PDB entry 5GIP | X-ray diffraction, 3.13 A resolution | chains A and B of the 10 polymer chains in the assembly

[Chain A (and B)]
Name: C/D box methylation guide ribonucleoprotein complex aNOP56 subunit
Organism: Sulfolobus solfataricus
Notes: chain B of this document is another copy of the same molecule, construct and numbering; everything in this record applies to it too
UniProt: A0A0E3MJI1 (A0A0E3MJI1_SULSF); residues 4-380 here correspond to UniProt positions 3-379 (UniProt number = residue number - 1)
Sequence (388 residues; each row starts with the number of its first residue):
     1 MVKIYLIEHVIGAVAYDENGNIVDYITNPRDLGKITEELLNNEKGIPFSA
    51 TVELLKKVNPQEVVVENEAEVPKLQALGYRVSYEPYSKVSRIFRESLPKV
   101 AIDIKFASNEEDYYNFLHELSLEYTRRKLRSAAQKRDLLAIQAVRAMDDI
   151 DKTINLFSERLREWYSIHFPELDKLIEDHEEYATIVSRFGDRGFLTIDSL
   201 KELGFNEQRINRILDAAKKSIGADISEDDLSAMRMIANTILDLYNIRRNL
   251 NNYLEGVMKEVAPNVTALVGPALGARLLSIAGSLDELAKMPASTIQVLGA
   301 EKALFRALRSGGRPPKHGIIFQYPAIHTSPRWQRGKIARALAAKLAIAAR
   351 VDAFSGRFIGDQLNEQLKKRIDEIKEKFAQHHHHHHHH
Unresolved in the structure: 1-2, 378-388
Differences from the reference sequence: initiating methionine (1); expression tag (2-3, 381-388)
From the paper describing this entry:
  - binding site for substrate: His327
  - binding site for C/d RNA: Arg313

[Chain A / chain B interface]
Residue-residue contacts - 63 pairs, chain A then chain B:
  Arg126(A) - Ile221(B)
  Leu129(A) - Ile221(B)  hydrophobic
  Arg130(A) - Ile221(B)
  Arg130(A) - Gly222(B)
  Arg130(A) - Asp224(B)  salt bridge
  Ala133(A) - Ile167(B)
  Ala133(A) - Ala223(B)
  Gln134(A) - Ala223(B)
  Gln134(A) - Asp224(B)
  Arg136(A) - Asp229(B)  salt bridge
  Leu138(A) - Ile167(B)  hydrophobic
  Leu139(A) - Ile225(B)  hydrophobic
  Leu139(A) - Asp229(B)
  Gln142(A) - Arg160(B)
  Gln142(A) - Trp164(B)
  Ala143(A) - Trp164(B)  hydrophobic
  Arg145(A) - Arg160(B)
  Ala146(A) - Arg160(B)
  Ala146(A) - Trp164(B)  hydrophobic
  Asp149(A) - Leu156(B)
  Asp149(A) - Arg160(B)  salt bridge
  Thr153(A) - Thr153(B)
  Thr153(A) - Phe157(B)
  Leu156(A) - Asp149(B)
  Phe157(A) - Thr153(B)
  Arg160(A) - Gln142(B)
  Arg160(A) - Arg145(B)
  Arg160(A) - Ala146(B)
  Arg160(A) - Asp149(B)  salt bridge
  Trp164(A) - Leu139(B)
  Trp164(A) - Gln142(B)
  Trp164(A) - Ala143(B)  hydrophobic
  Trp164(A) - Ala146(B)  hydrophobic
  Trp164(A) - Leu250(B)  hydrophobic
  Ile167(A) - Ala133(B)
  Ile167(A) - Leu138(B)  hydrophobic
  Ile167(A) - Gln142(B)
  Ile221(A) - Arg126(B)
  Ile221(A) - Leu129(B)  hydrophobic
  Ile221(A) - Arg130(B)
  Gly222(A) - Arg130(B)
  Ala223(A) - Ala133(B)
  Ala223(A) - Gln134(B)
  Asp224(A) - Arg130(B)  salt bridge
  Asp224(A) - Gln134(B)
  Ile225(A) - Leu139(B)  hydrophobic
  Asp228(A) - Tyr253(B)
  Asp229(A) - Arg136(B)  salt bridge
  Asp229(A) - Leu139(B)
  Asp229(A) - Tyr253(B)  hydrogen bond
  Met233(A) - Leu139(B)  hydrophobic
  Met235(A) - Ile246(B)  hydrophobic
  Met235(A) - Asn249(B)
  Thr239(A) - Leu243(B)
  Thr239(A) - Ile246(B)
  Leu243(A) - Thr239(B)
  Ile246(A) - Met235(B)  hydrophobic
  Ile246(A) - Thr239(B)
  Asn249(A) - Met235(B)
  Leu250(A) - Trp164(B)  hydrophobic
  Tyr253(A) - Asp228(B)
  Tyr253(A) - Asp229(B)  hydrogen bond
  Tyr253(A) - Ala232(B)  hydrophobic
Interface residues without a listed pair, chain A (39 interface residues in all): Ile150, Glu163, Ala232, Ile236, Asp242
Interface residues without a listed pair, chain B (39 interface residues in all): Ile150, Glu163, Met233, Ile236, Asp242

[Overview]
Chain A and chain B each contribute 39 residues to their interface; the contacts include 2 hydrogen bonds and
6 salt bridges. Among the polar pairs are Arg130(A)-Asp224(B), Arg136(A)-Asp229(B) and Asp149(A)-Arg160(B).
From the paper: a binding site for substrate at His327(A); a binding site for C/d RNA at Arg313(A).
Chain A and chain B are both C/D box methylation guide ribonucleoprotein complex aNOP56 subunit (Sulfolobus
solfataricus); the structure, Crystal structure of box C/D RNP with 13 nt guide regions and 11 nt substrates,
was determined by X-ray diffraction together with 5GIN and 5GIO from the same study.
